7Q4V - chains E and F of the 6 polymer chains in the assembly; structure by electron microscopy, 4.70 A resolution (low resolution: residue-level contacts below are approximate; hydrogen-bond / salt-bridge calls are withheld).

# Chain E
Molecule: Iron hydrogenase HydA1
From: Acetobacterium woodii DSM 1030
Notes: EC 1.12.7.2
Reference sequence: H6LFG3 (H6LFG3_ACEWD); residues 1-583 here = UniProt positions 1-583
Sequence (583 residues; row label = number of the first residue in the row):
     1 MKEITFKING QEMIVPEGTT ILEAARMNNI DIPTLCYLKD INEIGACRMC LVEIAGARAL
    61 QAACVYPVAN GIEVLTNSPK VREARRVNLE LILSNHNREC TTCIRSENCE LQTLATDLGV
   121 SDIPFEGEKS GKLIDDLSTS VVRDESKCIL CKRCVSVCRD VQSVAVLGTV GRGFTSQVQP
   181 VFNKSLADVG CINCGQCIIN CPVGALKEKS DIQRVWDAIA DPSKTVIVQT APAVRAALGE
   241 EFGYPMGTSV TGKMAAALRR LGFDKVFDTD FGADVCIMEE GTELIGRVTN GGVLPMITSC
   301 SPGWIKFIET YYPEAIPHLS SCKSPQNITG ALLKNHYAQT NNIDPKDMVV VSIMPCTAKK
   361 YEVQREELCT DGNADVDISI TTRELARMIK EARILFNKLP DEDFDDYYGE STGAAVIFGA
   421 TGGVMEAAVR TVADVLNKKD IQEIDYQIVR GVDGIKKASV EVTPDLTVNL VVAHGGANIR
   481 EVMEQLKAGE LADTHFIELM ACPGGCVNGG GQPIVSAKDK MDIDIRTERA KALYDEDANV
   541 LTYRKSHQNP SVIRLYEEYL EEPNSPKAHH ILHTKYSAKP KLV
Bound ions: 2Fe-2S cluster Fe: Cys36, Cys47, Cys50, Cys64; 4Fe-4S cluster Fe site 1: His96, Cys100, Cys103, Cys109; 4Fe-4S cluster Fe site 2: Cys148, Cys151, Cys154, Cys201; 4Fe-4S cluster Fe site 3: Cys158, Cys191, Cys194, Cys197; 4Fe-4S cluster Fe site 4: Ser301, Cys356, Cys502, Cys506
Residues lining bound ligands:
  - 2Fe-2S cluster (FES): Thr34, Leu35, Cys36, Tyr37, Gly45, Cys47, Arg48, Met49, Cys50, Ala62, Cys64
  - 4Fe-4S cluster (SF4), molecule 1: His96, Asn97, Glu99, Cys100, Cys103, Ser106, Cys109, Leu111, Gln112, Lys147, Val203
  - 4Fe-4S cluster (SF4), molecule 2: Cys148, Ile149, Leu150, Cys151, Lys152, Arg153, Cys154, Val178, Cys201, Pro202, Val203, Ala205, Leu206
  - 4Fe-4S cluster (SF4), molecule 3: Cys158, Val164, Val166, Leu167, Cys191, Ile192, Asn193, Cys194, Gly195, Gln196, Cys197
  - 4Fe-4S cluster (SF4), molecule 4: Ser301, Pro302, Cys356, Thr357, Met500, Ala501, Cys502, Cys506, Gly509

# Chain F
Molecule: Iron hydrogenase HydB
From: Acetobacterium woodii DSM 1030
Notes: EC 1.12.7.2
Reference sequence: H6LFG4 (H6LFG4_ACEWD); residues 1-599 here = UniProt positions 1-599
Sequence (599 residues; row label = number of the first residue in the row):
     1 MAYKRSQILI CGGTGCTSSG SMVLVKELKK ELVKHDILDE VEVVTTGCFG LCELGPVVIV
    61 YPEGTFYSRV EAADIPEMVE EHLVKGRPLD RLIYNEKGDG HHPLSINELG FFKKQRRIAL
   121 ANCGVINPEN IDEYIGFDGY LALEKVLLTM SPVDVINEVK ASGLRGRGGG GFPTGLKWQF
   181 AHDAVSEDGI KYVACNADEG DPGAFMDRSV LEGDPHAVIE AMAIAGYAVG ASKGYVYVRA
   241 EYPIAVNRLQ IAIDQAKEYG ILGENIFETD FSFDLEIRLG AGAFVCGEET ALMNSIEGKR
   301 GEPRPRPPFP ANKGLFGKPT VLNNVETYAN IPKIILNGAE WFASVGTEKS KGTKVFALGG
   361 KINNTGLLEI PMGTTLREII YEIGGGIPNG KAFKAAQTGG PSGGCLPESL LDTEIDYDNL
   421 IAAGSMMGSG GLIVMDEDNC MVDVARFFLD FTQDESCGKC PPCRIGTKRM LEILERICDG
   481 KGVEGDIERL EELAVGIKSS ALCGLGQTAP NPVLSTIRFF RDEYEAHIRD KKCPAGVCKH
   541 LLDFKINADT CKGCGICAKK CPADAISGEK KKPYNIDTSK CIKCGACIEA CPFGSISKA
Unresolved in the structure: 1-129
Bound ions: Zn2+: Cys440, His527, Cys533, Cys538; 4Fe-4S cluster Fe site 1: Cys457, Cys460, Cys463, Cys503; 4Fe-4S cluster Fe site 2: Cys551, Cys554, Cys557, Cys591; 4Fe-4S cluster Fe site 3: Cys561, Cys581, Cys584, Cys587
Residues lining bound ligands:
  - FMN (flavin mononucleotide): Gly166, Arg167, Gly168, Gly169, Gly170, Thr174, Lys177, Asn196, Asp198, Glu199, Gly200, Gly287, Glu288, Glu289, Leu322, Asn323, Asn324, Thr327, Gly504, Leu505
  - NAD (nicotinamide-adenine-dinucleotide): Gly168, Gly169, Gly170, Phe172, Lys177, Glu289, Arg306, Phe309, Ser402, Met426, Gly428, Gln507, Thr508
  - 4Fe-4S cluster (SF4), molecule 1: Val285, Pro303, Ser456, Cys457, Gly458, Lys459, Cys460, Cys463, Arg464, Ala501, Leu502, Cys503, Leu505, Gly506
  - 4Fe-4S cluster (SF4), molecule 2: Phe544, Lys560, Cys561, Pro562, Ala563, Ala565, Ile566, Ile576, Cys581, Ile582, Lys583, Cys584, Gly585, Ala586, Cys587
  - 4Fe-4S cluster (SF4), molecule 3: Ile546, Cys551, Lys552, Gly553, Cys554, Gly555, Ile556, Cys557, Tyr574, Ala590, Cys591, Pro592, Phe593, Ile596

# Chain E / chain F interface
Residue-residue contacts - 42 pairs, chain E then chain F:
  Ile44(E) - Pro305(F)
  Ala46(E) - Lys459(F)
  Ala46(E) - Pro461(F)
  Arg48(E) - Ser500(F)
  Arg48(E) - Ala501(F)
  Arg48(E) - Leu502(F)
  Ala59(E) - Ser499(F)
  Val65(E) - Pro305(F)
  Val65(E) - Pro307(F)
  Tyr66(E) - Pro307(F)
  Pro67(E) - Pro307(F)
  Ala84(E) - Ser499(F)
  Val87(E) - Gly496(F)
  Asn88(E) - Pro462(F)
  Asn88(E) - Ser500(F)
  Leu91(E) - Pro461(F)
  Leu91(E) - Pro462(F)
  Leu91(E) - Ile465(F)
  Leu91(E) - Gly466(F)
  Leu91(E) - Arg469(F)
  Ile92(E) - Pro461(F)
  Ile92(E) - Arg464(F)
  Ser94(E) - Arg469(F)
  Asn95(E) - Ile465(F)
  Pro124(E) - Arg489(F)
  Phe125(E) - Arg469(F)
  Phe125(E) - Arg489(F)
  Phe125(E) - Leu493(F)
  Glu126(E) - Arg469(F)
  Glu126(E) - Glu472(F)
  Gly127(E) - Arg469(F)
  Glu128(E) - Lys468(F)
  Glu128(E) - Arg469(F)
  Thr169(E) - Arg300(F)
  Arg172(E) - Asp454(F)
  Arg172(E) - Glu455(F)
  Arg172(E) - Ser456(F)
  Arg172(E) - Cys457(F)
  Gly173(E) - Arg464(F)
  Phe174(E) - Arg464(F)
  Phe174(E) - Ile465(F)
  Phe174(E) - Lys468(F)
Other interface residues (no listed pair), chain E (26 interface residues in all): Cys47, Leu60, Ile149
Other interface residues (no listed pair), chain F (27 interface residues in all): Val285, Pro308, Cys460, Glu492

# Summary
26 residues of chain E and 27 residues of chain F are in contact. Chain E binds 4 copies of 4Fe-4S cluster and
2Fe-2S cluster. Bound to chain F: 3 copies of 4Fe-4S cluster, flavin mononucleotide and NAD.
Here chain E is Iron hydrogenase HydA1 and chain F is Iron hydrogenase HydB, both from Acetobacterium woodii
DSM 1030. Entry 7Q4V (Electron bifurcating hydrogenase - HydABC from A. woodii) was determined by electron
microscopy, deposited together with 8A5E, 7Q4W, 8A6T and 8BEW.
